Entry 9NR5 (X-ray diffraction, 2.52 A resolution); this record covers chains A and B of the 6 polymer chains in the assembly.

# Chain A
Name: Hemagglutinin HA1
Source organism: Influenza A virus
Reference sequence: A0A1L7N0F8 (A0A1L7N0F8_9INFA); the construct lacks a stretch of the UniProt sequence, so the offset changes along the chain: 11-55 = UniProt 17-61; 56-83 = UniProt 63-90; 84-96 = UniProt 92-104; 97-125 = UniProt 106-134; 2 more segments
Sequence (324 residues; row label = number of the first residue in the row; a row labelled like 125A-125B holds insertion residues (125A, then the next letters in order)):
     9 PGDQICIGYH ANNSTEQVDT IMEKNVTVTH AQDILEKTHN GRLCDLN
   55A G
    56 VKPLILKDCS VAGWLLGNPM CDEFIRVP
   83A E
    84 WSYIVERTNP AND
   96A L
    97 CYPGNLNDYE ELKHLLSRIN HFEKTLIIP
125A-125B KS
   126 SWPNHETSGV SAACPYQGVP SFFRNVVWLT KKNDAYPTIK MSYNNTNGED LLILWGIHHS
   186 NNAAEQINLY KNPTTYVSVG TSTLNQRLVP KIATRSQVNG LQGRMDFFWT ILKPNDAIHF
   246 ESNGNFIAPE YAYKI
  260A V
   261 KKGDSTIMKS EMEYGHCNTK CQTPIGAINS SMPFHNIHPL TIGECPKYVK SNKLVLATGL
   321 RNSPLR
Unresolved in the structure: 324-326
Differences from the reference sequence: expression tag (9-10); engineered mutation Leu-226 (Gln237 in A0A1L7N0F8)
Cystine bridges: Cys-52/Cys-277, Cys-64/Cys-76, Cys-97/Cys-139, Cys-281/Cys-305
Covalently attached groups: N-acetylglucosamine (NAG) linked to Asn-21, Asn-33, Asn-169
From the paper describing this entry:
  - binding site for beta-D-galactopyranose: Leu-226

# Chain B
Name: Hemagglutinin HA2
Source organism: Influenza A virus
Reference sequence: A0A1L7N0F8 (A0A1L7N0F8_9INFA); residues 1-174 here correspond to UniProt positions 345-518 (UniProt number = residue number + 344)
Sequence (177 residues; each row starts with the number of its first residue):
     1 GLFGAIAGFI EGGWQGMVDG WYGYHHSNEQ GSGYAADRES TQKAIDGVTN KVNSIIDKMN
    61 TQFEAVGREF NNLERRIENL NKKMEDGFLD VWTYNAELLV LMENERTLDF HDSNVKNLYD
   121 KVRLQLRDNA KELGNGCFEF YHKCDNECME SVRNGTYDYP QYSEEARLKR EEISSGR
Unresolved in the structure: 175-177
Differences from the reference sequence: expression tag (175-177)
Cystine bridges: Cys-144/Cys-148

# Interface between chain A and chain B
Residue-residue contacts (127):
  Asp-11(A) / Ser-27(B)
  Asp-11(A) / Asn-28(B)
  Asp-11(A) / Glu-29(B)
  Asp-11(A) / Phe-138(B)
  Asp-11(A) / Glu-139(B)
  Asp-11(A) / Phe-140(B)  hydrogen bond (backbone-backbone)
  Asp-11(A) / Lys-143(B)
  Asp-11(A) / Cys-144(B)  hydrogen bond (side chain-backbone)
  Gln-12(A) / His-26(B)
  Gln-12(A) / Ser-27(B)  hydrogen bond (backbone-backbone)
  Gln-12(A) / Leu-133(B)
  Gln-12(A) / Phe-138(B)
  Gln-12(A) / Glu-139(B)
  Gln-12(A) / Met-149(B)
  Ile-13(A) / His-25(B)
  Ile-13(A) / Cys-137(B)
  Ile-13(A) / Phe-138(B)  hydrogen bond (backbone-backbone)
  Ile-13(A) / Phe-140(B)  hydrophobic
  Ile-13(A) / Met-149(B)  hydrophobic
  Cys-14(A) / Trp-14(B)
  Cys-14(A) / Gly-23(B)
  Cys-14(A) / Tyr-24(B)
  Cys-14(A) / His-25(B)  hydrogen bond (backbone-backbone)
  Cys-14(A) / Gly-136(B)
  Cys-14(A) / Cys-137(B)  disulfide
  Ile-15(A) / Ile-10(B)
  Ile-15(A) / Trp-14(B)
  Ile-15(A) / Gly-23(B)
  Ile-15(A) / Val-115(B)  hydrophobic
  Ile-15(A) / Leu-118(B)  hydrophobic
  Ile-15(A) / Tyr-119(B)  hydrophobic
  Ile-15(A) / Val-122(B)  hydrophobic
  Ile-15(A) / Gly-136(B)  hydrogen bond (backbone-backbone)
  Ile-15(A) / Phe-138(B)  hydrophobic
  Gly-16(A) / Trp-14(B)
  Gly-16(A) / Tyr-22(B)
  Gly-16(A) / Gly-23(B)  hydrogen bond (backbone-backbone)
  Tyr-17(A) / Ile-6(B)
  Tyr-17(A) / Ala-7(B)  hydrogen bond (side chain-backbone)
  Tyr-17(A) / Ile-10(B)
  Tyr-17(A) / Gly-12(B)  hydrogen bond (side chain-backbone)
  Tyr-17(A) / Gly-13(B)  hydrogen bond (side chain-backbone)
  Tyr-17(A) / Trp-14(B)  hydrogen bond (backbone-backbone)
  Tyr-17(A) / Trp-21(B)
  His-18(A) / Trp-14(B)
  His-18(A) / Met-17(B)  hydrogen bond (side chain-backbone)
  His-18(A) / Gly-20(B)
  His-18(A) / Trp-21(B)  hydrogen bond (backbone-backbone)
  Ala-19(A) / Gly-13(B)
  Ala-19(A) / Trp-14(B)  hydrogen bond (backbone-backbone)
  Ala-19(A) / Gln-15(B)
  Asn-20(A) / Gln-15(B)
  Asn-21(A) / Gln-15(B)
  Val-26(A) / Asn-104(B)
  Asp-27(A) / Leu-101(B)
  Asp-27(A) / Asn-104(B)  hydrogen bond (backbone-side chain)
  Thr-28(A) / Leu-101(B)
  Thr-28(A) / Glu-105(B)  hydrogen bond
  Thr-28(A) / Leu-108(B)
  Ile-29(A) / Leu-101(B)  hydrogen bond (backbone-backbone)
  Ile-29(A) / Glu-105(B)
  Met-30(A) / Glu-105(B)  hydrogen bond (backbone-side chain)
  Val-34(A) / Leu-108(B)  hydrophobic
  Gln-40(A) / Val-52(B)
  Leu-54(A) / Phe-63(B)  hydrophobic
  Glu-106(A) / Glu-69(B)
  Glu-106(A) / Asn-71(B)  hydrogen bond
  His-110(A) / Glu-69(B)  salt bridge
  Arg-114(A) / Phe-63(B)
  Asp-264(A) / Phe-63(B)
  Ser-265(A) / Ala-65(B)
  Thr-266(A) / Ala-65(B)
  Thr-266(A) / Val-66(B)
  Thr-266(A) / Gly-67(B)
  Thr-266(A) / Glu-69(B)  hydrogen bond
  Ile-267(A) / Glu-69(B)
  Ser-291(A) / Ile-56(B)
  Met-292(A) / Ile-56(B)  hydrophobic
  Pro-293(A) / Ile-56(B)
  Pro-293(A) / Met-59(B)  hydrophobic
  Phe-294(A) / Met-59(B)  hydrophobic
  Phe-294(A) / Trp-92(B)  hydrophobic
  Phe-294(A) / Ala-96(B)  hydrophobic
  Pro-299(A) / Val-66(B)
  Leu-300(A) / Val-66(B)
  Leu-300(A) / Arg-68(B)
  Thr-301(A) / Glu-64(B)
  Thr-301(A) / Ala-65(B)
  Thr-301(A) / Val-66(B)  hydrogen bond (backbone-backbone)
  Ile-302(A) / Glu-64(B)
  Gly-303(A) / Gln-62(B)
  Gly-303(A) / Phe-63(B)
  Gly-303(A) / Glu-64(B)  hydrogen bond (backbone-backbone)
  Glu-304(A) / Thr-61(B)
  Glu-304(A) / Gln-62(B)
  Glu-304(A) / Phe-63(B)
  Cys-305(A) / Thr-61(B)
  Lys-307(A) / Met-59(B)
  Lys-307(A) / Asn-60(B)  hydrogen bond (side chain-backbone)
  Lys-307(A) / Thr-61(B)
  Lys-307(A) / Trp-92(B)
  Tyr-308(A) / Leu-89(B)  hydrophobic
  Val-309(A) / Trp-92(B)  hydrophobic
  Val-309(A) / Thr-93(B)
  Lys-310(A) / Thr-93(B)  hydrogen bond (backbone-side chain)
  Ser-311(A) / Glu-97(B)  hydrogen bond
  Leu-314(A) / Glu-97(B)
  Leu-314(A) / Val-100(B)  hydrophobic
  Val-315(A) / Val-100(B)
  Val-315(A) / Asn-104(B)  hydrogen bond (backbone-side chain)
  Leu-316(A) / Ile-55(B)  hydrophobic
  Leu-316(A) / Glu-103(B)
  Leu-316(A) / Asn-104(B)
  Ala-317(A) / Asn-104(B)  hydrogen bond (backbone-side chain)
  Ala-317(A) / Thr-107(B)
  Thr-318(A) / Trp-21(B)
  Thr-318(A) / Val-48(B)
  Thr-318(A) / His-111(B)  hydrogen bond (backbone-side chain)
  Gly-319(A) / His-111(B)  hydrogen bond (backbone-side chain)
  Leu-320(A) / Ile-6(B)  hydrophobic
  Leu-320(A) / Trp-21(B)
  Leu-320(A) / Tyr-22(B)  hydrophobic
  Leu-320(A) / His-111(B)
  Arg-321(A) / Ala-7(B)
  Arg-321(A) / Leu-108(B)
  Ser-323(A) / Gly-12(B)
  Ser-323(A) / Gly-13(B)  hydrogen bond (side chain-backbone)
Interface residues without a listed pair, chain A (56 interface residues in all): Gly-10, Val-36, Ile-42, Lys-109, Lys-313
Interface residues without a listed pair, chain B (65 interface residues in all): Val-18, Leu-98, Leu-126, Val-152, Arg-153
Cross-chain cystine bridges: Cys-14(A)/Cys-137(B)

# Overview
The interface between chain A and chain B involves 56 residues on one side and 65 on the other, with 1
disulfide bond, 30 hydrogen bonds and 1 salt bridge. Polar pairs include His-110(A)/Glu-69(B),
Asp-11(A)/Cys-144(B) and Tyr-17(A)/Ala-7(B). Covalently linked N-acetylglucosamine: at Asn-21(A), Asn-33(A)
and Asn-169(A). From the paper: a binding site for beta-D-galactopyranose at Leu-226(A).
Here chain A is Hemagglutinin HA1 and chain B is Hemagglutinin HA2, both from Influenza A virus. Entry 9NR5
(Crystal structure of H5 hemagglutinin Q226L mutant from the influenza virus A/black swan/Akita/1/2016 with
LSTc) was determined by X-ray diffraction (same publication as 9NR2 and 9NRB).
